PDB entry 8URW | electron microscopy, 2.79 A resolution | chains Z and T of the 10 polymer chains in the assembly

[Chain Z]
Name: DNA-directed RNA polymerase subunit beta'
Source organism: Synechococcus elongatus
Notes: EC 2.7.7.6
UniProtKB: Q31N15 (RPOC2_SYNE7); numbering as in UniProt (aligned over 1-1318)
Sequence (1318 residues; numbered 1 to 1318; the number before each row is that of its first residue):
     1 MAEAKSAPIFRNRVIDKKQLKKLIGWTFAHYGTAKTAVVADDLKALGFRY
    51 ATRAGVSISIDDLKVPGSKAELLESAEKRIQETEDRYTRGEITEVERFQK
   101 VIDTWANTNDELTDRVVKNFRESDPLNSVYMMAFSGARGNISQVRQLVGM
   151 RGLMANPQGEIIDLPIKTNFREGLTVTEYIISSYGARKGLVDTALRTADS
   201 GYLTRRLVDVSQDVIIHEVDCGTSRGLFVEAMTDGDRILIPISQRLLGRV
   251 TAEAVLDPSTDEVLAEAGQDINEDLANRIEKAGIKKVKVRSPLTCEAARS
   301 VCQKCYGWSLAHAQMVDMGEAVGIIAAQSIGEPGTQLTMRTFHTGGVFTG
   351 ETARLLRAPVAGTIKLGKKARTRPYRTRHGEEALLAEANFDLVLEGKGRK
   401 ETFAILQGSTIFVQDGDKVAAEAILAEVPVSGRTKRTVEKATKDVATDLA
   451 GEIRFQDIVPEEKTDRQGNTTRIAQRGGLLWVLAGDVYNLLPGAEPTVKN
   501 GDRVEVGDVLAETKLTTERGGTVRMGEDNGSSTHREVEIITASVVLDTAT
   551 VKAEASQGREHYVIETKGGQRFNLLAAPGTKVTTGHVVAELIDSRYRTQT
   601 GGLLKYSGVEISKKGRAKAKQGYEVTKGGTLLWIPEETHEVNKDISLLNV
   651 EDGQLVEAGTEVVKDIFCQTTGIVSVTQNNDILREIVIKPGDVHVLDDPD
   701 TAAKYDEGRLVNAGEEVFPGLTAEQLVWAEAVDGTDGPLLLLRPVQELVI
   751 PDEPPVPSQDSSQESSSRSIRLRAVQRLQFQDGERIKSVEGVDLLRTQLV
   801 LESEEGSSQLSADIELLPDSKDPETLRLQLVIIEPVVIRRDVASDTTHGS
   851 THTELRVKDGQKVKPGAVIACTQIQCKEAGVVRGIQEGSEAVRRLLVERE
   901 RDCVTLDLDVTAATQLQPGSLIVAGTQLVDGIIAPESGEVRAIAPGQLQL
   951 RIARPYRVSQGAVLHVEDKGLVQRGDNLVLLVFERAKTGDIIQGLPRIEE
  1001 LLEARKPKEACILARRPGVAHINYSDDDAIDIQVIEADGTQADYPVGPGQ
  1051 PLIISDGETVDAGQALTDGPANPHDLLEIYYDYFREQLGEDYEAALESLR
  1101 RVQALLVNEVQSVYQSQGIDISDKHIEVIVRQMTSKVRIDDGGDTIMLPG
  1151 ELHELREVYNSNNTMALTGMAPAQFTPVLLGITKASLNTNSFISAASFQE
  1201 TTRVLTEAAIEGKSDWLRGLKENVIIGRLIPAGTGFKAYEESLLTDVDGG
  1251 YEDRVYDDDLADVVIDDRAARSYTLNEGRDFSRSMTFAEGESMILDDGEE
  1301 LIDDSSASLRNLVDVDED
Disordered / not traced: 1-2, 1238-1318
Curated features (UniProtKB/Swiss-Prot):
  - binding site (Zn(2+)): Cys221, Cys295, Cys302, Cys305
Bound ions: Zn2+: Cys221, Cys295, Cys302, Cys305
Small-molecule neighbours: CTP (cytidine-5'-triphosphate): Arg138, Gln336, Met339, Phe342, His343
From the paper describing this entry:
  - binding site for CTP: Met339, His343

[Chain T]
Molecule: 40-nt DNA strand
Sequence (40 nucleotides; row label = number of the first residue in the row):
     1 GGGCAGTCGCCGTGTACCTCTCCTAGAGCAGCATGCGCCC

[Interface between chain Z and chain T]
Pairs across the interface - 10 pairs, chain Z then chain T:
  Thr197(Z) - DG14(T)  sugar contact
  Ala198(Z) - DT13(T)  phosphate contact
  Ala198(Z) - DG14(T)  sugar contact
  Gly201(Z) - DG14(T)  sugar contact
  Tyr202(Z) - DG12(T)  sugar contact
  Tyr202(Z) - DT13(T)  sugar contact
  Arg466(Z) - DA5(T)  sugar contact
  Gln1199(Z) - DG12(T)  sugar contact
  Glu1200(Z) - DC11(T)  phosphate contact
  Glu1200(Z) - DG12(T)  phosphate contact
Interface residues without a listed pair, chain Z (8 interface residues in all): Met339

[Overview]
8 residues of chain Z face 5 of chain T across their interface. Bound to chain Z: CTP. The Zn2+ site is built
by Cys221(Z), Cys295(Z), Cys302(Z) and Cys305(Z). From UniProt: 4 Zn2+-binding residues on chain Z. The paper
reports a binding site for CTP at Met339(Z) and His343(Z).
Chain Z is DNA-directed RNA polymerase subunit beta' (Synechococcus elongatus) and chain T is a 40-nt DNA
strand; the structure, Cyanobacterial RNA polymerase elongation complex with NusG and CTP, was determined by
electron microscopy (same publication as 8SYI and 8EMB).
